4DVZ - chain A; structure by X-ray diffraction, 3.19 A resolution.

[Chain A]
Molecule: Cytotoxicity-associated immunodominant antigen
From: Helicobacter pylori
UniProtKB: P55980 (CAGA_HELPY); residue numbers follow UniProt; this construct covers 261-829
Chain sequence (569 residues; numbered 261 to 829; the number before each row is that of its first residue):
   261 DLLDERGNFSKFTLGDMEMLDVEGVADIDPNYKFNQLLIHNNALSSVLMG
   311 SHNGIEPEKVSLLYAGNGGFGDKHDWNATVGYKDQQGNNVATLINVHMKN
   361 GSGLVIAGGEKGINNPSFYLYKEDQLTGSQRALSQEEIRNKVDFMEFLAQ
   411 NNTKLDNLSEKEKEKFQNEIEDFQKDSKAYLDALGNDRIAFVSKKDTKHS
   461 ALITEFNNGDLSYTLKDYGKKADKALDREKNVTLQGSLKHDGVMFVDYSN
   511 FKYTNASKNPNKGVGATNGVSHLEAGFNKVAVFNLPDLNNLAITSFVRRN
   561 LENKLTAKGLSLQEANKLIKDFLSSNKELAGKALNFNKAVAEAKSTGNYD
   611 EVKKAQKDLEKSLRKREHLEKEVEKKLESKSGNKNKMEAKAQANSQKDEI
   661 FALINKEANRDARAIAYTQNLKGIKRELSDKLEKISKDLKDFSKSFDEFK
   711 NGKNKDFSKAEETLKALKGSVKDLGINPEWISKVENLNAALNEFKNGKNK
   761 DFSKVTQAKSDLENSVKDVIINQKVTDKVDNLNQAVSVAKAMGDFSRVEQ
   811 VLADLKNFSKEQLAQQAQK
Not modelled in the structure: 261-307, 315-318, 326-330, 345-348, 479-488, 510-536, 645-649, 712-716, 758-760
Reported in the primary citation:
  - self-association interface (contacts with another copy of this molecule): Leu-792, Leu-812
  - mutagenesis - L812R: unchanged binding to PAR1
  - mutagenesis - L792R, L812R: abolished binding to CagA(877-1186)

[In short]
From the paper: L792R and L812R abolish binding to CagA(877-1186); a self-association interface involving
Leu-792 and Leu-812.
Chain A is Cytotoxicity-associated immunodominant antigen (Helicobacter pylori); the structure, Crystal
structure of the Helicobacter pylori CagA oncoprotein, was determined by X-ray diffraction, deposited together
with 4DVY.
